8THC - chains B and H of the 8 polymer chains in the assembly; structure by electron microscopy, 3.67 A resolution.

== Chain B ==
Name: Replication factor C subunit 4
Organism: Saccharomyces cerevisiae
UniProt: P40339 (RFC4_YEAST); residues 1-323 here = UniProt positions 1-323
Chain sequence (323 residues; each row starts with the number of its first residue):
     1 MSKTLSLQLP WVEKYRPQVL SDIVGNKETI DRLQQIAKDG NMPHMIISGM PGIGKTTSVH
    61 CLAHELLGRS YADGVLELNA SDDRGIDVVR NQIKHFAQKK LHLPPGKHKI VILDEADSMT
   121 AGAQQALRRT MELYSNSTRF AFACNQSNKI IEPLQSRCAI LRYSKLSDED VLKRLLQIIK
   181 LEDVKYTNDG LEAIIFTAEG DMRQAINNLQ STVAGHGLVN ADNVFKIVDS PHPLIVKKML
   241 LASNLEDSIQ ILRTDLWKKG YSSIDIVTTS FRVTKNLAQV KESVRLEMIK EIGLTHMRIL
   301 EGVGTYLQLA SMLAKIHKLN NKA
Unresolved in the structure: 1-5
Ion coordination: Mg2+: Thr56 (together with ATP-gamma-S)
Ligand contacts:
  - ATP-gamma-S (AGS; phosphothiophosphoric acid-adenylate ester), molecule 1: Val12, Arg16, Pro17, Asp22, Ile23, Val24, Gly25, Pro51, Gly52, Ile53, Gly54, Lys55, Thr56, Thr57, Asn145, Leu166, Met202, Arg203
  - ATP-gamma-S (AGS), molecule 2: Arg128, Arg129, Glu132, Arg157
Swiss-Prot annotation at these positions:
  - binding site (ATP): Val12, Val24, Gly49 to Thr57, Asn145, Arg203

== Chain H ==
Name: Proliferating cell nuclear antigen
Organism: Saccharomyces cerevisiae
UniProt: A0A6B7JGY6 (A0A6B7JGY6_YEASX); residue numbers follow UniProt; this construct covers 1-258
Chain sequence (260 residues; row label = number of the first residue in the row; numbers below 1 keep their minus sign (Ala-1 is residue -1)):
    -1 ASMLEAKFEE ASLFKRIIDG FKDCVQLVNF QCKEDGIIAQ AVDDSRVLLV SLEIGVEAFQ
    59 EYRCDHPVTL GMDLTSLSKI LRCGNNTDTL TLIADNTPDS IILLFEDTKK DRIAEYSLKL
   119 MDIDADFLKI EELQYDSTLS LPSSEFSKIV RDLSQLSDSI NIMITKETIK FVADGDIGSG
   179 SVIIKPFVDM EHPETSIKLE MDQPVDLTFG AKYLLDIIKG SSLSDRVGIR LSSEAPALFQ
   239 FDLKSGFLQF FLAPKFNDEE
Unresolved in the structure: -1 to 0, 256-258
Differences from the reference sequence: expression tag (-1 to 0)

== How chain B and chain H interact ==
Residue-residue contacts (11; chain B residue first):
  Gln98(B) with Met119(H); Asp120(H), hydrogen bond (backbone-backbone)
  Lys99(B) with Asp120(H)
  Lys100(B) with Asp97(H); Leu118(H), hydrogen bond (backbone-backbone); Met119(H); Asp120(H)
  Leu101(B) with Asp97(H)
  His102(B) with Thr95(H), hydrogen bond (side chain-backbone); Pro96(H)
  Ser137(B) with Asp120(H)
Other interface residues (no listed pair), chain B (7 interface residues in all): Asp73
Other interface residues (no listed pair), chain H (8 interface residues in all): Leu25, Lys117

== In short ==
7 residues of chain B and 8 residues of chain H are in contact; the contacts include 3 hydrogen bonds. Polar
contacts include His102(B)-Thr95(H), Gln98(B)-Asp120(H) and Lys100(B)-Leu118(H). Chain B binds ATP-gamma-S.
Curated annotation (UniProt) lists 13 ATP-binding residues on chain B.
Chain B is Replication factor C subunit 4 and chain H is Proliferating cell nuclear antigen, both from
Saccharomyces cerevisiae; the structure, Structure of the Saccharomyces cerevisiae clamp unloader Elg1-RFC
bound to a cracked PCNA, was determined by electron microscopy, deposited together with 8THB and 8THD.
